Entry 8Z6S (electron microscopy, 2.84 A resolution); this record covers chains D and A of the 9 polymer chains in the assembly.

== Chain D ==
Molecule: CYFN1006-1 light chain
Organism: Homo sapiens
Chain sequence (215 residues; numbered 1 to 233; 18 numbers in that range are skipped by the numbering (no residue carries them; nothing is unmodelled there); the number before each row is that of its first residue):
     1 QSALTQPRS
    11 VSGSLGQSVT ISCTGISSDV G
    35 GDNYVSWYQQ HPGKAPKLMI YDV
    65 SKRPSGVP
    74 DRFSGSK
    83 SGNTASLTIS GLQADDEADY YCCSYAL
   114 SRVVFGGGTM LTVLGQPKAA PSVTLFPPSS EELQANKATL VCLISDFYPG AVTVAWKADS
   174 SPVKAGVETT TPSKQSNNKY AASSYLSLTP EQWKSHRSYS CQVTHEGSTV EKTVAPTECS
Unresolved in the structure: 1, 172-173, 177-178, 210-211, 220-233
Disulfides: Cys23-Cys104, Cys155-Cys214

== Chain A ==
Molecule: Spike glycoprotein, Fibritin, Expression Tag
Organism: Severe acute respiratory syndrome coronavirus 2
Reference sequence: chimeric construct of P0DTC2, P10104: residues 18-1212 from P0DTC2 (SPIKE_SARS2) positions 14-1208 (UniProt number = residue number - 4); residues 1215-1242 from P10104 positions 458-485 (UniProt number = residue number - 757)
Chain sequence (1299 residues; each row starts with the number of its first residue; numbers below 1 keep their minus sign (Met-6 is residue -6)):
    -6 MPMGSLQPLA TLYLLGMLVA SVLAQCVNLI TRTQSYTNSF TRGVYYPDKV FRSSVLHSTQ
    54 DLFLPFFSNV TWFHAIHVSG TNGTKRFDNP ALPFNDGVYF ASTEKSNIIR GWIFGTTLDS
   114 KTQSLLIVNN ATNVVIKVCE FQFCNDPFLD VYQKNNKSWM ESEFRVYSSA NNCTFEYVSQ
   174 PFLMDLVGKE GNFKNLREFV FKNIDGYFKI YSKHTPINLE RDLPQGFSAL EPLVDLPIGI
   234 NITRFQTLLA LHRSYLTPVD SSSGWTAGAA AYYVGYLQPR TFLLKYNENG TITDAVDCAL
   294 DPLSETKCTL KSFTVEKGIY QTSNFRVQPT ESIVRFPNIT NLCPFHEVFN ATTFASVYAW
   354 NRKRISNCVA DYSVIYNFAP FFAFKCYGVS PTKLNDLCFT NVYADSFVIR GNEVSQIAPG
   414 QTGNIADYNY KLPDDFTGCV IAWNSNKLDS KPSGNYNYLY RLFRKSKLKP FERDISTEIY
   474 QAGNRPCNGV AGPNCYSPLQ SYGFRPTYGV GHQPYRVVVL SFELLHAPAT VCGPKKSTNL
   534 VKNKCVNFNF NGLTGTGVLT ESNKKFLPFQ QFGRDIADTT DAVRDPQTLE ILDITPCSFG
   594 GVSVITPGTN TSNQVAVLYQ GVNCTEVPVA IHADQLTPTW RVYSTGSNVF QTRAGCLIGA
   654 EYVNNSYECD IPIGAGICAS YQTQTKSHGS ASSKRSSVAS QSIIAYTMSL GAENSVAYSN
   714 NSIAIPTNFT ISVTTEILPV SMTKTSVDCT MYICGDSTEC SNLLLQYGSF CTQLKRALTG
   774 IAVEQDKNTQ EVFAQVKQIY KTPPIKYFGG FNFSQILPDP SKPSKRSPIE DLLFNKVTLA
   834 DAGFIKQYGD CLGDIAARDL ICAQKFNGLT VLPPLLTDEM IAQYTSALLA GTITSGWTFG
   894 AGPALQIPFP MQMAYRFNGI GVTQNVLYEN QKLIANQFNS AIGKIQDSLS STPSALGKLQ
   954 DVVNHNAQAL NTLVKQLSSK FGAISSVLND ILSRLDPPEA EVQIDRLITG RLQSLQTYVT
  1014 QQLIRAAEIR ASANLAATKM SECVLGQSKR VDFCGKGYHL MSFPQSAPHG VVFLHVTYVP
  1074 AQEKNFTTAP AICHDGKAHF PREGVFVSNG THWFVTQRNF YEPQIITTDN TFVSGNCDVV
  1134 IGIVNNTVYD PLQPELDSFK EELDKYFKNH TSPDVDLGDI SGINASVVNI QKEIDRLNEV
  1194 AKNLNESLID LQELGKYEQG SGYIPEAPRD GQAYVRKDGE WVFLSTFLSG LEVLFQGPGG
  1254 WSHPQFEKGG GSGGGSGGSA WSHPQFEKGG SHHHHHHHH
Unresolved in the structure: -6 to 17, 76-79, 250-256, 676-694, 1167-1292
Construct notes: initiating methionine (-6); expression tag (-5 to 17); variant Ile23 (Thr19 in P0DTC2), Ser28 (Ala27 in P0DTC2), Ala84 (Val83 in P0DTC2), Asp143 (Gly142 in P0DTC2), Gln146 (His in P0DTC2), Glu183 (Gln in P0DTC2), Glu213 (Val in P0DTC2), Val252 (Gly in P0DTC2), His339 (Gly in P0DTC2), Thr346 (Arg in P0DTC2), Ile368 (Leu in P0DTC2), Phe371 (Ser in P0DTC2), Pro373 (Ser in P0DTC2), Phe375 (Ser in P0DTC2), Ala376 (Thr in P0DTC2), Asn405 (Asp in P0DTC2), Ser408 (Arg in P0DTC2), Asn417 (Lys in P0DTC2), Lys440 (Asn in P0DTC2), Pro445 (Val in P0DTC2), Ser446 (Gly in P0DTC2), Lys460 (Asn in P0DTC2), Asn477 (Ser in P0DTC2), Ala484 (Glu in P0DTC2), Pro486 (Phe in P0DTC2), Ser490 (Phe in P0DTC2), Arg498 (Gln in P0DTC2), Tyr501 (Asn in P0DTC2), His505 (Tyr in P0DTC2), Gly614 (Asp in P0DTC2), Tyr655 (His in P0DTC2), Lys679 (Asn in P0DTC2), His681 (Pro in P0DTC2), Lys768 (Asn764 in P0DTC2), Tyr800 (Asp796 in P0DTC2), His958 (Gln954 in P0DTC2), Lys973 (Asn969 in P0DTC2), Pro990 (Lys986 in P0DTC2), Pro991 (Val987 in P0DTC2); conflict Val180 (Glu in P0DTC2), Arg478 (Thr in P0DTC2), Gly682 (Arg in P0DTC2), Ser683 (Arg in P0DTC2), Pro821 (Phe817 in P0DTC2), Pro896 (Ala892 in P0DTC2), Pro903 (Ala899 in P0DTC2), Pro946 (Ala942 in P0DTC2); insertion (685-687, 689); linker (1213-1214)
Disulfides: Cys19-Cys137, Cys132-Cys166, Cys291-Cys301, Cys336-Cys361, Cys379-Cys432, Cys391-Cys525, Cys480-Cys488, Cys538-Cys590, Cys617-Cys649, Cys662-Cys671, Cys742-Cys764, Cys747-Cys753, Cys1036-Cys1047, Cys1086-Cys1130
Curated features (UniProtKB/Swiss-Prot):
  - region: Ser820 to Tyr841 (Fusion peptide 1), Lys839 to Phe859 (Fusion peptide 2), Asp1167 to Glu1206 (Heptad repeat 2)
  - site: Arg819, Ser820 (Cleavage)
  - glycosylation (N-linked (GlcNAc...) asparagine): Asn21 (complex), Asn126 (hybrid), Asn713 (high mannose), Asn721 (hybrid), Asn805 (hybrid), Asn1078 (hybrid), Asn1102 (complex), Asn1138 (complex), Asn1162 (complex), Asn1177 (complex), Asn1198 (complex)

== How chain D and chain A interact ==
Contacting residue pairs (23):
  Ser28(D) - Glu340(A)
  Asp29(D) - Glu340(A)
  Asp29(D) - Ala344(A)
  Val30(D) - Glu340(A)  hydrogen bond (backbone-backbone)
  Val30(D) - Val341(A)  hydrophobic
  Val30(D) - Ala344(A)
  Val30(D) - Thr346(A)
  Val30(D) - Phe347(A)
  Val30(D) - Asn354(A)
  Val30(D) - Lys356(A)
  Gly31(D) - Thr346(A)
  Gly31(D) - Ala348(A)
  Tyr38(D) - Thr345(A)
  Tyr38(D) - Thr346(A)  hydrogen bond (side chain-backbone)
  Tyr107(D) - Thr345(A)  hydrogen bond (backbone-side chain)
  Ala108(D) - Ala344(A)
  Ala108(D) - Thr345(A)  hydrogen bond (backbone-side chain)
  Leu109(D) - His339(A)
  Leu109(D) - Glu340(A)
  Leu109(D) - Asn343(A)
  Ser114(D) - Asn343(A)  hydrogen bond (side chain-backbone)
  Ser114(D) - Ala344(A)  hydrogen bond (side chain-backbone)
  Ser114(D) - Thr345(A)  hydrogen bond (backbone-side chain)
Also at the interface, not in a pair above, chain A (12 interface residues in all): Ser399

== Overview ==
Chain D and chain A form an interface of 9 and 12 residues respectively; the contacts include 7 hydrogen
bonds. Among the polar pairs are Tyr38(D)-Thr346(A), Tyr107(D)-Thr345(A) and Ala108(D)-Thr345(A).
Chain D is CYFN1006-1 light chain (Homo sapiens) and chain A is Spike glycoprotein, Fibritin, Expression Tag
(Severe acute respiratory syndrome coronavirus 2); the structure, Structure of XBB.1.16 S trimer with 2
down-RBDs complex with antibody CYFN1006-1, was determined by electron microscopy.
